PDB entry 3IYH | electron microscopy, 8.20 A resolution (very low resolution: no residue pairs are listed; an interface is given only as per-side residue counts) | chains A and B of the 6 polymer chains in the assembly

[Chain A (and B)]
Name: Coat protein
Organism: Enterobacteria phage P22
Notes: chain B of this document is another copy of the same molecule, construct and numbering; everything in this record applies to it too
Reference sequence: P26747 (VG05_BPP22); residue numbers follow UniProt; this construct covers 1-430
Chain sequence (430 residues; row label = number of the first residue in the row):
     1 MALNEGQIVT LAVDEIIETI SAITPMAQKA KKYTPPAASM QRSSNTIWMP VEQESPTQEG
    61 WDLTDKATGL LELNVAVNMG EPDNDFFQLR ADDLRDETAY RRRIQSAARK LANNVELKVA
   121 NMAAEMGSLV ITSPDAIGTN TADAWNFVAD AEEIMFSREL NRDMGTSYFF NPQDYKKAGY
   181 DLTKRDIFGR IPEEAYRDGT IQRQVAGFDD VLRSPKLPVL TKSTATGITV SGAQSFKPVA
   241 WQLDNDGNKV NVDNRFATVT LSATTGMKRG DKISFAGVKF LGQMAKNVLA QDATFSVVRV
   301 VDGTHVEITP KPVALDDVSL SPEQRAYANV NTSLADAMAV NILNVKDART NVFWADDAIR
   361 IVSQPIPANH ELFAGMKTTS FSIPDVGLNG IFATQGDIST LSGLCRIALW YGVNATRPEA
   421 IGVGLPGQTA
Unresolved in the structure: 1, 225-228, 314-345, 429-430
UniProt features mapped onto this chain:
  - site: Asp14 (Essential for binding to the capsid assembly scaffolding protein), Trp61 (Involved in capsid stabilization and maturation)
  - mutagenesis: Glu5 (E5A: Impaired phage growth; probable capsid protein misfolding), Asp14 (D14A: Impaired phage growth; inability of the mutant capsid protein to interact properly with scaffolding protein), Glu15 (E15A: Decreased phage growth), Glu18 (E18A: Decreased phage growth), Trp61 (W61N/V: Drastically decreases capsid stability), Trp241 (W241A: Cold-sensitive phenotype probably due to an assembly defect), Gln242 (Q242A: Cold-sensitive phenotype probably due to an assembly defect), Leu243 (L243A: No effect on phage production), Asp244 (D244A: Lethal. Complete loss of procapsids assembly), Asn245 (N245A: Slight decrease in phage production), Asp246 (D246A: Lethal. Complete loss of procapsids assembly, assembles as tubes instead), Lys249 (K249A: No effect on phage production), 3 further mutagenesis entries in UniProt
What the authors report for this chain:
  - conformationally variable residues: Ala2 to Arg42

[How chain A and chain B interact]
At this resolution (8 A) residue pairs are not listed: 4 residues of chain A and 5 of chain B lie at the interface.

[Summary]
Chain A and chain B form an interface of 4 and 5 residues respectively. From UniProt: 15 mutagenesis sites on
chain A. From the paper: conformational variability at Ala2(A).
Chain A and chain B are both Coat protein (Enterobacteria phage P22); the structure, P22 procapsid coat
protein structures reveal a novel mechanism for capsid maturation: Stability without auxiliary proteins ...,
was determined by electron microscopy, deposited together with 3IYI.
